Entry 6T9K (electron microscopy, 3.30 A resolution); this record covers chains H and Q of the 11 polymer chains in the assembly.

[Chain H]
Molecule: Transcriptional coactivator HFI1/ADA1
From: Saccharomyces cerevisiae (strain ATCC 204508 / S288c)
Reference sequence: Q12060 (HFI1_YEAST); residues 1-488 here = UniProt positions 1-488
Chain sequence (488 residues; each row starts with the number of its first residue):
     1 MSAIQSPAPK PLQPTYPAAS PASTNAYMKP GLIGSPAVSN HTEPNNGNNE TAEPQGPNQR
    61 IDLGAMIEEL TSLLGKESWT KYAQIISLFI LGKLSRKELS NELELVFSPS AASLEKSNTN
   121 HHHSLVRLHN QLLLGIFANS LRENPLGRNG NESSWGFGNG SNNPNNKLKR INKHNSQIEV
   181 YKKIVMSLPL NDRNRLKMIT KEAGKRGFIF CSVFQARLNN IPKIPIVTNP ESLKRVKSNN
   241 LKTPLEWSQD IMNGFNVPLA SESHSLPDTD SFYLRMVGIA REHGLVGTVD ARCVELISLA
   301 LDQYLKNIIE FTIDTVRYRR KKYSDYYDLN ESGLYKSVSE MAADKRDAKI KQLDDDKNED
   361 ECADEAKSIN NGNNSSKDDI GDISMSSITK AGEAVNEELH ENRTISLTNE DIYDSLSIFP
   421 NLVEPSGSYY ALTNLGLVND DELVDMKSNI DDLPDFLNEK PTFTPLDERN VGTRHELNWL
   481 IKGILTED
Disordered / not traced: 1-180, 327-331, 388-393, 419-488

[Chain Q]
Molecule: SAGA-associated factor 73
From: Saccharomyces cerevisiae (strain ATCC 204508 / S288c)
Reference sequence: P53165 (SGF73_YEAST); residue numbers follow UniProt; this construct covers 1-657
Chain sequence (657 residues; numbered 1 to 657; the number before each row is that of its first residue):
     1 MRSGDAEIKG IKPKVIEEYS LSQGSGPSND SWKSLMSSAK DTPLQYDHMN RESLKKYFNP
    61 NAQLIEDPLD KPIQYRVCEK CGKPLALTAI VDHLENHCAG ASGKSSTDPR DESTRETIRN
   121 GVESTGRNNN DDDNSNDNNN DDDDDDDNDD NEDDDDADDD DDNSNGANYK KNDSSFNPLK
   181 RSTSMESANT PNMDTKRSKT GTPQTFSSSI KKQKKVKQRN PTEKHLIDFN KQCGVELPEG
   241 GYCARSLTCK SHSMGAKRAV SGRSKPYDVL LADYHREHQT KIGAAAEKRA KQQELQKLQK
   301 QIQKEQKKHT QQQKQGQRSK QRNVNGGKSA KNGGKSTVHN GNNINEIGHV NLTPEEETTQ
   361 VLNGVSRSFP LPLESTVLSS VRYRTKYFRM REMFASSFSV KPGYTSPGYG AIHSRVGCLD
   421 LDRTTDYKFR VRTPQPINHL TNQNLNPKQI QRLQQQRALQ AQLLSQQQQQ QQQQQQHHSP
   481 QAQAQASTQQ PTQGMVPNHF PGGATNSSFN ANVSSKQIQQ QQQQQQHKSQ DTGLTPLEIQ
   541 SQQQKLRQQQ LQQQKFEAAA SYLANATKLM QESNQDSHLS GTHNNNSSKN GNNNLMTMKA
   601 SISSPNTSVN SIQSPPSVNS VNGSGQGVST GINVSGNNGR IEVGIGNSVN PYNGRIN
Disordered / not traced: 1-352, 437-657
Swiss-Prot annotation at these positions:
  - binding site (Zn(2+)): Cys78, Cys81, His93, Cys98

[Interface between chain H and chain Q]
Contacting residue pairs (88; chain H residue first):
  Tyr181(H) - Glu355(Q)  hydrogen bond (backbone-side chain)
  Tyr181(H) - Thr358(Q)
  Lys183(H) - Leu362(Q)
  Ile184(H) - Glu355(Q)
  Ile184(H) - Thr358(Q)
  Ser187(H) - Val361(Q)
  Leu188(H) - Pro354(Q)  hydrophobic
  Leu188(H) - Glu357(Q)
  Leu188(H) - Thr358(Q)
  Arg195(H) - Glu357(Q)  salt bridge
  Met198(H) - Val361(Q)  hydrophobic
  Met198(H) - Gly364(Q)
  Ile199(H) - Gln360(Q)
  Ile199(H) - Val361(Q)
  Lys201(H) - Arg367(Q)
  Glu202(H) - Arg367(Q)
  Ala203(H) - Arg367(Q)
  Ala203(H) - Phe369(Q)  hydrophobic
  Arg206(H) - Phe369(Q)  hydrogen bond (side chain-backbone)
  Arg206(H) - Leu371(Q)
  Phe208(H) - Leu371(Q)  hydrophobic
  Phe208(H) - Leu373(Q)  hydrophobic
  Phe208(H) - Tyr427(Q)  hydrophobic
  Ile209(H) - Tyr427(Q)
  Gln215(H) - Ser375(Q)  hydrogen bond
  Gln215(H) - Val377(Q)
  Arg217(H) - Tyr387(Q)  hydrogen bond
  Arg217(H) - Arg415(Q)
  Leu218(H) - Tyr427(Q)
  Leu218(H) - Lys428(Q)
  Leu218(H) - Phe429(Q)  hydrophobic
  Asn219(H) - Val377(Q)
  Asn219(H) - Ser379(Q)  hydrogen bond
  Asn219(H) - Arg384(Q)
  Asn220(H) - Arg384(Q)  hydrogen bond (backbone-side chain)
  Asn220(H) - Tyr387(Q)
  Ile221(H) - Arg384(Q)  hydrogen bond (backbone-side chain)
  Ile221(H) - Arg415(Q)
  Ile221(H) - Val416(Q)
  Ile221(H) - Gly417(Q)
  Ile221(H) - Val431(Q)  hydrophobic
  Pro222(H) - Phe388(Q)  hydrophobic
  Pro222(H) - Arg391(Q)
  Pro222(H) - Val416(Q)
  Pro222(H) - Gly417(Q)  hydrogen bond (backbone-backbone)
  Lys223(H) - Gly417(Q)
  Lys223(H) - Phe429(Q)
  Ile224(H) - Tyr409(Q)  hydrophobic
  Ile224(H) - Gly417(Q)  hydrogen bond (backbone-backbone)
  Ile224(H) - Leu419(Q)
  Pro225(H) - Leu419(Q)
  Ile226(H) - Leu419(Q)  hydrogen bond (backbone-backbone)
  Ile226(H) - Asp420(Q)
  Ile226(H) - Leu421(Q)  hydrogen bond (backbone-backbone)
  Val227(H) - Leu421(Q)  hydrophobic
  Asn229(H) - Asp422(Q)
  Ser232(H) - Leu421(Q)
  Arg235(H) - Leu421(Q)
  Pro244(H) - Tyr409(Q)
  Leu245(H) - Tyr409(Q)
  Leu245(H) - Gly410(Q)
  Ser248(H) - Gly410(Q)  hydrogen bond (side chain-backbone)
  Met252(H) - Ala411(Q)
  Phe255(H) - Arg384(Q)
  Phe255(H) - Thr385(Q)
  Phe255(H) - Phe388(Q)  hydrophobic
  Phe255(H) - Arg389(Q)  hydrogen bond (backbone-side chain)
  Val257(H) - Arg389(Q)  hydrogen bond (backbone-side chain)
  Leu259(H) - Val381(Q)  hydrophobic
  Leu259(H) - Thr385(Q)
  Leu259(H) - Arg389(Q)
  Ser261(H) - Arg382(Q)
  Glu262(H) - Arg389(Q)  salt bridge
  Arg275(H) - Val381(Q)
  Glu282(H) - Arg384(Q)  salt bridge
  Glu282(H) - Leu419(Q)
  His283(H) - Leu419(Q)
  His283(H) - Thr424(Q)  hydrogen bond (backbone-side chain)
  Gly284(H) - Leu421(Q)
  Val286(H) - Leu421(Q)  hydrophobic
  Asp356(H) - Leu378(Q)
  Asp356(H) - Ser379(Q)
  Lys357(H) - Ser379(Q)
  Lys357(H) - Ser380(Q)
  Lys357(H) - Arg382(Q)
  Lys357(H) - Tyr383(Q)
  Asp360(H) - Leu378(Q)
  Glu361(H) - Tyr383(Q)  hydrogen bond
Other interface residues (no listed pair), chain H (56 interface residues in all): Phe210, Phe214, Ala216, Thr228, Val236, Gln249, Asn256, Pro258, Asp355
Other interface residues (no listed pair), chain Q (49 interface residues in all): Thr359, Val365, Ser368, Pro370, Pro372, Glu392, Cys418, Arg432

[In short]
Chain H and chain Q form an interface of 56 and 49 residues respectively, with 16 hydrogen bonds and 3 salt
bridges. Polar pairs include Arg195(H)-Glu357(Q), Glu262(H)-Arg389(Q) and Glu282(H)-Arg384(Q). From UniProt: 4
Zn2+-binding residues on chain Q.
Chain H is Transcriptional coactivator HFI1/ADA1 and chain Q is SAGA-associated factor 73, both from
Saccharomyces cerevisiae (strain ATCC 204508 / S288c); the structure, SAGA Core module, was determined by
electron microscopy together with 6T9I and 6T9J from the same study.
